Entry 3T1Y (X-ray diffraction, 2.80 A resolution); this record covers chains A and I of the 23 polymer chains in the assembly.

Chain A:
Molecule: 16S rRNA
Organism: Thermus thermophilus
Sequence (1513 nucleotides; each row starts with the number of its first residue; note: 4 numbers in that range are skipped by the numbering (no residue carries them; nothing is unmodelled there)):
     5 UGGAGAGUUU GAUCCUGGCU CAGGGUGAAC GCUGGCGGCG UGCCUAAGAC AUGCAAGUCG
    65 UGCGGGCCGC GGGGUUUUAC UCCGUGGUCA GCGGCGGACG GGUGAGUAAC GCGUGGGUGA
   125 CCUACCCGGA AGAGGGGGAC AACCCGGGGA AACUCGGGCU AAUCCCCCAU GUGGACCCGC
   185 CCCUUGGGGU GUGUCCAAAG GGCUUUGCCC GCUUCCGGAU GGGCCCGCGU CCCAUCAGCU
   245 AGUUGGUGGG GUAAUGGCCC ACCAAGGCGA CGACGGGUAG CCGGUCUGAG AGGAUGGCCG
   305 GCCACAGGGG CACUGAGACA CGGGCCCCAC UCCUACGGGA GGCAGCAGUU AGGAAUCUUC
   365 CGCAAUGGGC GCAAGCCUGA CGGAGCGACG CCGCUUGGAG GAAGAAGCCC UUCGGGGUGU
   425 AAACUCCUGA ACCCGGGACG AAACCCCCGA CGAGGGGACU GACGGUACCG GGGUAAUAGC
   485 GCCGGCCAAC UCCGUGCCAG CAGCCGCGGU AAUACGGAGG GCGCGAGCGU UACCCGGAUU
   545 CACUGGGCGU AAAGGGCGUG UAGGCGGCCU GGGGCGUCCC AUGUGAAAGA CCACGGCUCA
   605 ACCGUGGGGG AGCGUGGGAU ACGCUCAGGC UAGACGGUGG GAGAGGGUGG UGGAAUUCCC
   665 GGAGUAGCGG UGAAAUGCGC AGAUACCGGG AGGAACGCCG AUGGCGAAGG CAGCCACCUG
   725 GUCCACCCGU GACGCUGAGG CGCGAAAGCG UGGGGAGCAA ACCGGAUUAG AUACCCGGGU
   785 AGUCCACGCC CUAAACGAUG CGCGCUAGGU CUCUGGGUCU CCUGGGGGCC GAAGCUAACG
   845 CGUUAAGCGC GCCGCCUGGG GAGUACGGCC GCAAGGCUGA AACUCAAAGG AAUUGACGGG
   905 GGCCCGCACA AGCGGUGGAG CAUGUGGUUU AAUUCGAAGC AACGCGAAGA ACCUUACCAG
   965 GCCUUGACAU GCUAGGGAAC CCGGGUGAAA GCCUGGGGUG CCCCGCGAGG GGAGCCCUAG
  1025 CACAGGUGCU GCAUGGCCGU CGUCAGCUCG UGCCGUGAGG UGUUGGGUUA AGUCCCGCAA
  1085 CGAGCGCAAC CCCCGCCGUU AGUUGCCAGC GGUUCGGCCG GGCACUCUAA CGGGACUGCC
  1145 CGCGAAAGCG GGAGGAAGGA GGGGACGACG UCUGGUCAGC AUGGCCCUUA CGGCCUGGGC
  1205 GACACACGUG CUACAAUGCC CACUACAAAG CGAUGCCACC CGGCAACGGG GAGCUAAUCG
  1265 CAAAAAGGUG GGCCCAGUUC GGAUUGGGGU CUGCAACCCG ACCCCAUGAA GCCGGAAUCG
  1325 CUAGUAAUCG CGGAUCAGCC AUGCCGCGGU GAAUACGUUC CCGGGCCUUG UACACACCGC
  1385 CCGUCACGCC AUGGGAGCGG GCUCUACCCG AAGUCGCCGG GAGCCUACGG GCAGGCGCCG
  1445 AGGGUAGGGC CCGUGACUGG GGCGAAGUCG UAACAAGGUA GCUGUACCGG AAGGUGCGGC
  1505 UGGAUCA
  1516 CUUUCU
Construct notes: insertion (1517-1521)
Ion coordination: Mg2+ site 1: U12, G21, G22; Mg2+ site 2 near G21 (its only coordinating residue here); Mg2+ site 3 near G38 (its only coordinating residue here); Mg2+ site 4: G44, G391; Mg2+ site 5: C48, G108; Mg2+ site 6 near A53 (its only coordinating residue here); Mg2+ site 7 near U56 (its only coordinating residue here); Mg2+ site 8: C58, U382, G383; Mg2+ site 9: A109, G110, G284; Mg2+ site 10: C114, G115; Mg2+ site 11 near G142 (its only coordinating residue here); Mg2+ site 12: C147, C163; 97 more Mg2+ sites not listed
Ligand contacts: paromomycin (PAR): G1387, U1388, C1389, A1390, C1391, G1466, C1467, G1468, A1469, A1470, G1471, U1472, C1473

Chain I:
Protein: 30S ribosomal protein S9
Organism: Thermus thermophilus
UniProtKB: P62669 (RS9_THET2); numbering as in UniProt (aligned over 1-128)
Amino-acid sequence (128 residues; row label = number of the first residue in the row):
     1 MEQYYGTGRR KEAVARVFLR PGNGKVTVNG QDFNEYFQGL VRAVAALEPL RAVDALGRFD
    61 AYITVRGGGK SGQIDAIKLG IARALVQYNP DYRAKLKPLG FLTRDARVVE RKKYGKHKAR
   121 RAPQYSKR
Disordered / not traced: 1

Chain A / chain I interface:
Residue-residue contacts (123; chain A residue first):
  G919(A) - Gln124(I)  hydrogen bond to the base
  U920(A) - Gln124(I)  hydrogen bond to the sugar
  G943(A) - Lys127(I)  hydrogen bond to the sugar
  C944(A) - Lys127(I)  sugar contact
  C944(A) - Arg128(I)  hydrogen bond to the phosphate
  A945(A) - Arg128(I)  salt bridge to the phosphate
  C947(A) - Ser126(I)  hydrogen bond to the base
  C947(A) - Lys127(I)  base contact
  C1098(A) - Val108(I)  sugar contact
  G1099(A) - Arg104(I)  hydrogen bond to the phosphate
  G1099(A) - Ala106(I)  sugar contact
  C1100(A) - Arg9(I)  salt bridge to the phosphate
  C1100(A) - Arg83(I)  hydrogen bond to the phosphate
  C1100(A) - Arg104(I)  salt bridge to the phosphate
  C1101(A) - Arg9(I)  salt bridge to the phosphate
  C1101(A) - Arg83(I)  salt bridge to the phosphate
  C1110(A) - Arg16(I)  sugar contact
  C1110(A) - Arg66(I)  salt bridge to the phosphate
  C1111(A) - Arg16(I)  salt bridge to the phosphate
  C1111(A) - Tyr62(I)  phosphate contact
  A1112(A) - Gln3(I)  hydrogen bond to the phosphate
  A1112(A) - Phe18(I)  sugar contact
  A1112(A) - Arg20(I)  salt bridge to the phosphate
  G1113(A) - Glu2(I)  phosphate contact
  G1113(A) - Gln3(I)  hydrogen bond to the phosphate
  G1113(A) - Arg20(I)  salt bridge to the phosphate
  C1129(A) - Tyr5(I)  hydrogen bond to the sugar
  C1129(A) - Arg16(I)  hydrogen bond to the base
  U1130(A) - Tyr5(I)  phosphate contact
  U1130(A) - Thr7(I)  hydrogen bond to the phosphate
  U1130(A) - Arg9(I)  phosphate contact
  U1130(A) - Val14(I)  phosphate contact
  U1130(A) - Arg16(I)  sugar contact
  C1131(A) - Arg9(I)  salt bridge to the phosphate
  C1131(A) - Val14(I)  phosphate contact
  G1158(A) - Lys97(I)  phosphate contact
  G1159(A) - Arg93(I)  salt bridge to the phosphate
  G1159(A) - Lys97(I)  salt bridge to the phosphate
  A1160(A) - Leu102(I)  sugar contact
  A1160(A) - Thr103(I)  phosphate contact
  A1160(A) - Arg104(I)  hydrogen bond to the sugar
  A1161(A) - Thr103(I)  hydrogen bond to the phosphate
  G1167(A) - Glu110(I)  sugar contact
  G1167(A) - Lys113(I)  hydrogen bond to the phosphate
  G1167(A) - Arg120(I)  salt bridge to the phosphate
  G1168(A) - Arg111(I)  hydrogen bond to the sugar
  G1168(A) - Lys113(I)  salt bridge to the phosphate
  A1169(A) - Tyr114(I)  hydrogen bond to the phosphate
  C1211(A) - Lys127(I)  hydrogen bond to the sugar
  G1212(A) - Ser126(I)  sugar contact
  G1212(A) - Lys127(I)  sugar contact
  U1213(A) - Gln124(I)  hydrogen bond to the phosphate
  U1213(A) - Tyr125(I)  phosphate contact
  G1214(A) - His117(I)  salt bridge to the phosphate
  G1214(A) - Pro123(I)  phosphate contact
  G1214(A) - Gln124(I)  hydrogen bond to the phosphate
  A1229(A) - Tyr36(I)  sugar contact
  A1229(A) - Lys70(I)  hydrogen bond to the sugar
  C1230(A) - Tyr36(I)  sugar contact
  C1230(A) - Gly68(I)  sugar contact
  C1230(A) - Gly69(I)  sugar contact
  C1230(A) - Lys70(I)  hydrogen bond to the sugar
  C1230(A) - Gln73(I)  hydrogen bond to the sugar
  A1231(A) - Glu12(I)  sugar contact
  A1231(A) - Arg66(I)  phosphate contact
  A1231(A) - Gly67(I)  hydrogen bond to the phosphate
  A1231(A) - Gly68(I)  hydrogen bond to the phosphate
  A1232(A) - Glu12(I)  sugar contact
  A1232(A) - Gly67(I)  phosphate contact
  G1271(A) - Leu40(I)  sugar contact
  G1272(A) - Gln38(I)  hydrogen bond to the sugar
  G1272(A) - Gly39(I)  sugar contact
  G1272(A) - Leu40(I)  sugar contact
  U1273(A) - Gln38(I)  sugar contact
  C1323(A) - Gln124(I)  sugar contact
  C1323(A) - Tyr125(I)  phosphate contact
  G1324(A) - Arg121(I)  hydrogen bond to the sugar
  G1324(A) - Ala122(I)  hydrogen bond to the sugar
  G1324(A) - Tyr125(I)  hydrogen bond to the phosphate
  C1325(A) - Arg120(I)  sugar contact
  C1325(A) - Ala122(I)  phosphate contact
  U1326(A) - Arg120(I)  salt bridge to the phosphate
  A1327(A) - Arg107(I)  sugar contact
  A1327(A) - Arg120(I)  salt bridge to the phosphate
  G1328(A) - Arg10(I)  hydrogen bond to the base
  G1328(A) - Arg107(I)  hydrogen bond to the base
  G1328(A) - Val108(I)  sugar contact
  G1328(A) - Val109(I)  phosphate contact
  G1328(A) - Glu110(I)  hydrogen bond to the phosphate
  U1329(A) - Glu110(I)  phosphate contact
  U1329(A) - Arg120(I)  sugar contact
  A1330(A) - Lys118(I)  salt bridge to the phosphate
  A1330(A) - Arg120(I)  hydrogen bond to the phosphate
  A1330(A) - Arg121(I)  hydrogen bond to the phosphate
  A1331(A) - Lys118(I)  salt bridge to the phosphate
  A1331(A) - Arg121(I)  salt bridge to the phosphate
  U1332(A) - Lys118(I)  base contact
  C1348(A) - His117(I)  salt bridge to the phosphate
  C1349(A) - Lys112(I)  salt bridge to the phosphate
  C1349(A) - Tyr114(I)  phosphate contact
  C1349(A) - Gly115(I)  hydrogen bond to the phosphate
  C1349(A) - Lys116(I)  phosphate contact
  G1350(A) - Arg111(I)  salt bridge to the phosphate
  G1350(A) - Lys112(I)  salt bridge to the phosphate
  G1350(A) - Lys113(I)  phosphate contact
  G1350(A) - Tyr114(I)  hydrogen bond to the phosphate
  C1351(A) - Arg111(I)  phosphate contact
  C1351(A) - Lys112(I)  hydrogen bond to the phosphate
  G1352(A) - Glu12(I)  phosphate contact
  G1352(A) - Val109(I)  phosphate contact
  G1353(A) - Lys11(I)  salt bridge to the phosphate
  G1353(A) - Glu12(I)  phosphate contact
  G1353(A) - Gly68(I)  sugar contact
  G1353(A) - Gly69(I)  phosphate contact
  G1353(A) - Val109(I)  phosphate contact
  U1354(A) - Lys11(I)  salt bridge to the phosphate
  U1354(A) - Gly69(I)  phosphate contact
  U1354(A) - Lys70(I)  phosphate contact
  U1354(A) - Ser71(I)  hydrogen bond to the phosphate
  U1354(A) - Gly72(I)  hydrogen bond to the phosphate
  G1355(A) - Lys11(I)  base contact
  G1355(A) - Arg42(I)  phosphate contact
  G1355(A) - Ser71(I)  hydrogen bond to the phosphate
Other interface residues (no listed pair), chain A (55 interface residues in all): G918, A1128
Other interface residues (no listed pair), chain I (55 interface residues in all): Asp105

Overview:
Chain A and chain I each contribute 55 residues to their interface, with 40 hydrogen bonds and 26 salt
bridges. Polar pairs include G919(A)-Gln124(I), C947(A)-Ser126(I) and C1129(A)-Arg16(I). Chain A binds
paromomycin. U12(A), G21(A) and G22(A) form the Mg2+ site 1.
Chain A is 16S rRNA and chain I is 30S ribosomal protein S9, both from Thermus thermophilus; the structure,
Structure of the Thermus thermophilus 30S ribosomal subunit complexed with a human anti-codon stem loop (HASL)
..., was determined by X-ray diffraction (same publication as 3T1H).
